Entry 1YA4 (X-ray diffraction, 3.20 A resolution); this record covers chains B and C of the 3 polymer chains in the assembly.

# Chain B (and C)
Protein: CES1 protein
Organism: Homo sapiens
Notes: EC 3.1.1.1; chain C of this document is another copy of the same molecule, construct and numbering; everything in this record applies to it too
UniProtKB: P23141 (EST1_HUMAN); numbering as in UniProt; present here: 21-361, 363-552
Chain sequence (532 residues; numbered 21 to 553; 1 number in that range is skipped by the numbering (no residue carries it; nothing is unmodelled there); the number before each row is that of its first residue):
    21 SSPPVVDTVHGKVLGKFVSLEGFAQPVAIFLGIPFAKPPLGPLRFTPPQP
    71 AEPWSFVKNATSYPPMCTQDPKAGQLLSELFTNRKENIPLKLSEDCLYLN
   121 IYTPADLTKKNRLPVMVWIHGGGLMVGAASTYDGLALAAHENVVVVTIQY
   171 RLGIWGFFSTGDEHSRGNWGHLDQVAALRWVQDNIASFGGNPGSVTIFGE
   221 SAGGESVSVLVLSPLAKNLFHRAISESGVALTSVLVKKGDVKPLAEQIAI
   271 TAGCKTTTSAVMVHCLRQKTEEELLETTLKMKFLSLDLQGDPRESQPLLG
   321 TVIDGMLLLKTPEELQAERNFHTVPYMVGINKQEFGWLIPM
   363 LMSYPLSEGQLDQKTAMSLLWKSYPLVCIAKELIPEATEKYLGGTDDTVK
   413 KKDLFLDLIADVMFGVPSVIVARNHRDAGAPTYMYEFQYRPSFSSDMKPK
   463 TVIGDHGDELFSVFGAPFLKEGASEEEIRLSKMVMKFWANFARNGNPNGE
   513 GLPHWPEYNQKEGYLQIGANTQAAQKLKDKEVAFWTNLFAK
Cystine bridges: C87-C116, C274-C285
Covalently attached groups: N-acetylglucosamine (NAG) linked to N79
Small-molecule neighbours:
  - trans form of tamoxifen (CTX; (Z)-2-[4-(1,2)-diphenyl-1-butenyl)-phenoxy]-N,N-dimethylethanamine), molecule 1: A93, L97, F101, G142, G143, V146, S221, V254, L255, L304, S305, P317, L318, L358, I359, L363, M364, L388, H468
  - trans form of tamoxifen (CTX), molecule 2: G356, W357, P360, M361, Y366, L368, S369, E370, G371, K414, L418, P461
  - N-acetyl-alpha-neuraminic acid (SIA): L51, G52, K78, A80, T81, S82, Y83, P84, Y118

# Chain B / chain C interface
Residue-residue contacts (27):
  P58(B) with H184(C); A280(C), hydrophobic
  L60(B) with A280(C); H284(C)
  G61(B) with H284(C)
  E72(B) with E183(C)
  P73(B) with E183(C); R186(C), hydrogen bond (backbone-side chain)
  W74(B) with E183(C); R186(C)
  S75(B) with R186(C), hydrogen bond; D324(C); G325(C)
  F76(B) with I323(C); D324(C); G325(C); L329(C)
  K78(B) with E183(C), salt bridge
  P85(B) with T278(C)
  K111(B) with T277(C)
  L112(B) with T277(C)
  S113(B) with T277(C); V281(C)
  D115(B) with T278(C), hydrogen bond; A280(C)
  E291(B) with K275(C), salt bridge
  E292(B) with K275(C), salt bridge
Interface residues without a listed pair, chain C (15 interface residues in all): D182, M326

# Summary
The interface between chain B and chain C involves 16 residues on one side and 15 on the other, with 3
hydrogen bonds and 3 salt bridges. Polar pairs include K78(B)-E183(C), E291(B)-K275(C) and E292(B)-K275(C).
Chain B binds N-acetyl-alpha-neuraminic acid and trans form of tamoxifen.
Chain B and chain C are both CES1 protein (Homo sapiens); the structure, Crystal Structure of Human Liver
Carboxylesterase 1 in complex with tamoxifen, was determined by X-ray diffraction (same publication as 1YA8,
1YAH and 1YAJ).
